PDB entry 7FC0 | X-ray diffraction, 2.64 A resolution | chains B and C of the 3 polymer chains in the assembly

# Chain B
Molecule: Methanobactin biosynthesis cassette protein MbnB
From: Rugamonas rubra
UniProt: A0A1I4IFL0 (A0A1I4IFL0_9BURK); residues 1-263 here = UniProt positions 1-263
Amino-acid sequence (263 residues; each row starts with the number of its first residue):
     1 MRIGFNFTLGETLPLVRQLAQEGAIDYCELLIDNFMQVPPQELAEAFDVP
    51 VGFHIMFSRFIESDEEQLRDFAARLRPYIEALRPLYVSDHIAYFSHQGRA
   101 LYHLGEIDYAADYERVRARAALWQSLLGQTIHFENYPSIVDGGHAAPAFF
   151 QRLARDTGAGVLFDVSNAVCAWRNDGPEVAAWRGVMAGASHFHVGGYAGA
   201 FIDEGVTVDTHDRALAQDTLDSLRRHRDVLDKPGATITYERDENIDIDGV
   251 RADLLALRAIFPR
Metal / ion sites: Fe ion site 1: H54, H90, E134 (shared with 1 residue of chain A); Fe ion site 2: E134, D164, H193, E240; Fe ion site 3: N167, D209, H211
What the authors report for this chain:
  - catalytic residues: D242
  - mutagenesis - D242A, D242N: abolished catalytic activity with RrMbnA precosur peptide

# Chain C
Molecule: Methanobactin biosynthesis cassette protein MbnC
From: Rugamonas rubra
UniProt: A0A1I4IFH0 (A0A1I4IFH0_9BURK); numbering as in UniProt (aligned over 1-199)
Amino-acid sequence (199 residues; row label = number of the first residue in the row):
     1 MNAPTTAAAGAAPGRQVKDSELLARLADPAARGDFPPGCRAHVRIDISIR
    51 AYWHTLFDICPGLLDIADPDGMAIFAPFMDWARRENLTMGWSFYIWVGRW
   101 LAQSPWRERLDEELTQALLSASAARWAVLDRSADVGVVLGRRGSDDWIIG
   151 WKPNTLAAGRRVELVSLDGQLPRPAEDVGVFHLAGYELDSFPGWLALPR
Unresolved in the structure: 1-8

# Chain B / chain C interface
Pairs across the interface - 81 pairs, chain B then chain C:
  G10(B) - L156(C)
  E11(B) - L156(C)
  D33(B) - R131(C)  salt bridge
  N34(B) - R131(C)
  F35(B) - L156(C)  hydrophobic
  Q37(B) - S132(C)
  Q37(B) - V135(C)
  Q37(B) - K152(C)
  Q37(B) - P153(C)
  Q37(B) - N154(C)
  Q37(B) - Y186(C)
  V38(B) - P153(C)
  V38(B) - N154(C)
  V38(B) - T155(C)
  P39(B) - N154(C)
  E42(B) - T155(C)
  L43(B) - L156(C)  hydrophobic
  A46(B) - L156(C)  hydrophobic
  F57(B) - L129(C)  hydrophobic
  F57(B) - R131(C)
  R74(B) - R131(C)  hydrogen bond (side chain-backbone)
  R74(B) - S132(C)  hydrogen bond (side chain-backbone)
  R74(B) - A133(C)
  Y93(B) - L23(C)  hydrophobic
  H96(B) - L23(C)
  H96(B) - A24(C)
  G98(B) - T88(C)
  R99(B) - A82(C)
  R99(B) - R83(C)
  R99(B) - N86(C)
  R99(B) - L87(C)  hydrogen bond (side chain-backbone)
  R99(B) - T88(C)
  R99(B) - M89(C)
  A100(B) - Y52(C)  hydrogen bond (backbone-side chain)
  A100(B) - T88(C)  hydrogen bond (backbone-backbone)
  A100(B) - M89(C)
  L101(B) - L26(C)  hydrophobic
  L101(B) - Y52(C)
  Y102(B) - Y52(C)  hydrogen bond (backbone-side chain)
  Y102(B) - T55(C)
  Y102(B) - M89(C)  hydrogen bond (side chain-backbone)
  Y102(B) - F93(C)
  Y102(B) - R125(C)
  H103(B) - R44(C)  hydrogen bond
  H103(B) - I47(C)
  L104(B) - R44(C)  hydrogen bond (backbone-side chain)
  G105(B) - D19(C)
  G105(B) - R44(C)
  E106(B) - D19(C)  hydrogen bond (backbone-side chain)
  D108(B) - K18(C)  salt bridge
  D108(B) - S20(C)  hydrogen bond
  Y136(B) - D19(C)
  Y136(B) - R44(C)
  I139(B) - R40(C)  hydrogen bond (backbone-side chain)
  I139(B) - R44(C)
  V140(B) - A11(C)  hydrophobic
  V140(B) - V17(C)
  V140(B) - K18(C)
  V140(B) - D19(C)
  V140(B) - R40(C)  hydrogen bond (backbone-side chain)
  V140(B) - A41(C)  hydrophobic
  V140(B) - R44(C)
  D141(B) - G10(C)
  D141(B) - A11(C)  hydrogen bond (side chain-backbone)
  D141(B) - R15(C)
  D141(B) - Q16(C)
  D141(B) - V17(C)  hydrogen bond (backbone-backbone)
  D141(B) - K18(C)
  D141(B) - R40(C)  salt bridge
  N174(B) - R40(C)  hydrogen bond (backbone-side chain)
  D175(B) - R40(C)  salt bridge
  A200(B) - V43(C)  hydrophobic
  A200(B) - I47(C)  hydrophobic
  F201(B) - R50(C)
  I202(B) - H42(C)
  I202(B) - D46(C)
  D203(B) - G38(C)
  D203(B) - V43(C)
  V206(B) - R40(C)
  V206(B) - V43(C)  hydrophobic
  V208(B) - I47(C)  hydrophobic
Also at the interface, not in a pair above, chain B (41 interface residues in all): F7, L13, F71, Q97
Also at the interface, not in a pair above, chain C (47 interface residues in all): L22, A27, S48, A51, G90, D134

# In short
41 residues of chain B and 47 residues of chain C are in contact, with 16 hydrogen bonds and 4 salt bridges.
Polar pairs include D33(B)-R131(C), D108(B)-K18(C) and D141(B)-R40(C). The paper reports the catalytic residue
D242(B); D242A and D242N of chain B abolish catalytic activity with RrMbnA precosur peptide.
Here chain B is Methanobactin biosynthesis cassette protein MbnB and chain C is Methanobactin biosynthesis
cassette protein MbnC, both from Rugamonas rubra. Entry 7FC0 (Reconstitution of MbnABC complex from Rugamonas
rubra ATCC-43154 (GroupIII)) was determined by X-ray diffraction together with 7DZ9 from the same study.
